Entry 4HPK (X-ray diffraction, 1.35 A resolution); this record covers chains A and B.

[Chain A]
Protein: Collagenase
Source organism: Clostridium histolyticum
Notes: engineered mutation(s): P892L
UniProtKB: Q9X721 (Q9X721_CLOHI); residues 896-1008 here correspond to UniProt positions 1006-1118 (UniProt number = residue number + 110)
Amino-acid sequence (113 residues; numbered 896 to 1008; the number before each row is that of its first residue):
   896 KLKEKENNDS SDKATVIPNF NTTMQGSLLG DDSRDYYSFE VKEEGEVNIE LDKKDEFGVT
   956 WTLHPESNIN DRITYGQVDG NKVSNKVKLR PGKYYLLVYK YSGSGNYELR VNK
Not modelled in the structure: 963-965
Ion coordination: Ca2+ site 1: E899, E901, S922, D927, D930; Ca2+ site 2: E901, N903, D904, D927, R929, D930

[Chain B]
Protein: Collagenase
Source organism: Clostridium histolyticum
UniProtKB: Q9X721 (Q9X721_CLOHI); aligned to UniProt positions 999-1116 over residues 891-1008 (the alignment contains insertions or deletions, so no single offset holds)
Amino-acid sequence (118 residues; row label = number of the first residue in the row):
   891 IPGNEKLKEK ENNDSSDKAT VIPNFNTTMQ GSLLGDDSRD YYSFEVKEEG EVNIELDKKD
   951 EFGVTWTLHP ESNINDRITY GQVDGNKVSN KVKLRPGKYY LLVYKYSGSG NYELRVNK
Not modelled in the structure: 963-967
Differences from the reference sequence: engineered mutation P892 (Leu1002 in Q9X721)
Ion coordination: Ca2+ site 1: E899, E901, S922, D927, D930; Ca2+ site 2: E901, N903, D904, D927, R929, D930

[Interface between chain A and chain B]
Contacting residue pairs - 24 pairs, chain A then chain B:
  S928(A) - R929(B)  hydrogen bond
  R929(A) - S928(B)  hydrogen bond
  R929(A) - R929(B)
  R929(A) - K995(B)  hydrogen bond (side chain-backbone)
  Y931(A) - Y996(B)  hydrogen bond (side chain-backbone)
  T955(A) - Y970(B)  hydrogen bond
  T957(A) - Y994(B)  hydrogen bond
  H959(A) - Y996(B)
  D966(A) - V973(B)
  I968(A) - Y996(B)  hydrophobic
  Y970(A) - T955(B)  hydrogen bond
  Y970(A) - Y970(B)  hydrophobic
  Y970(A) - G971(B)  hydrogen bond (side chain-backbone)
  Y970(A) - V973(B)
  G971(A) - Y970(B)  hydrogen bond (backbone-side chain)
  L992(A) - Y994(B)  hydrophobic
  Y994(A) - T957(B)  hydrogen bond
  Y994(A) - L992(B)  hydrophobic
  Y994(A) - Y994(B)  hydrogen bond
  K995(A) - R929(B)  hydrogen bond (backbone-side chain)
  K995(A) - L992(B)
  Y996(A) - Y931(B)  hydrogen bond (backbone-side chain)
  Y996(A) - H959(B)
  Y996(A) - I968(B)  hydrophobic
Also at the interface, not in a pair above, chain A (17 interface residues in all): Q972, V973, S997
Also at the interface, not in a pair above, chain B (16 interface residues in all): S906, Q972

[In short]
17 residues of chain A and 16 residues of chain B are in contact, with 13 hydrogen bonds. Polar pairs include
S928(A)-R929(B), R929(A)-S928(B) and R929(A)-K995(B). The Ca2+ site 1 is built by E899(A), E901(A), S922(A),
D927(A) and D930(A).
Here chain A is Collagenase and chain B is Collagenase, both from Clostridium histolyticum. Entry 4HPK
(Crystal structure of Clostridium histolyticum colg collagenase collagen-binding domain 3B at 1.35 Angstrom
resolution in presence ...) was determined by X-ray diffraction together with 3JQW and 3JQX from the same
study.
